PDB entry 5KS8 | X-ray diffraction, 3.01 A resolution | chains A and F of the 6 polymer chains in the assembly

Chain A:
Molecule: Pyruvate carboxylase subunit alpha
Source organism: Methylobacillus flagellatus
UniProt: Q1H158 (Q1H158_METFK); residue numbers follow UniProt; this construct covers 1-130, 202-472
Sequence (405 residues; numbered 1 to 472; 67 numbers in that range are skipped by the numbering (no residue carries them; nothing is unmodelled there); the number before each row is that of its first residue):
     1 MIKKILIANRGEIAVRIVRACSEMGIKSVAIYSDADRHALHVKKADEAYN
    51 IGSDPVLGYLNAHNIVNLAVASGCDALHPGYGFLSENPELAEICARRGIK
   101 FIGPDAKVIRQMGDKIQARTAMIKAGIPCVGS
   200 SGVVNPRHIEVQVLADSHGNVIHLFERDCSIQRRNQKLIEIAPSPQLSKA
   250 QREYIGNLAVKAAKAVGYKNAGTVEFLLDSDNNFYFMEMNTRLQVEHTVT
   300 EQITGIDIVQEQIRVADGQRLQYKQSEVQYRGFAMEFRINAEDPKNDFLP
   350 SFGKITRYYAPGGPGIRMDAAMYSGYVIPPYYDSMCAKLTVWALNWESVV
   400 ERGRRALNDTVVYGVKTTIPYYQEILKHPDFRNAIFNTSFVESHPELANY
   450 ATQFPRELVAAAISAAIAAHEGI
Not modelled in the structure: 472
Construct notes: linker (131-132, 200-201)
Reported in the primary citation:
  - self-association interface (contacts with another copy of this molecule): Arg19, Glu23, Pro454 to Ile472
  - mutagenesis - Q452*, A465R: abolished binding to Pyruvate carboxylase subunit beta (chain F)
  - mutagenesis - R19E, E23R: unchanged catalytic activity
  - mutagenesis - R19E, E23R: unchanged binding to Pyruvate carboxylase subunit beta (chain F)

Chain F:
Molecule: Pyruvate carboxylase subunit beta
Source organism: Methylobacillus flagellatus (strain KT / ATCC 51484 / DSM 6875)
UniProt: Q1H157 (Q1H157_METFK); residue numbers follow UniProt; this construct covers 1-617
Sequence (617 residues; numbered 1 to 617; the number before each row is that of its first residue):
     1 MAKVHVTDVVLRDGHQSLIATRMRTDDMLPICSKLDAVGYWSLEAWGGAT
    51 FDACVRYLREDPWERLKKLRKALPNSRLQMLLRGQNLLGYRHYSDDVVRA
   101 FVQKSADNGIDVFRIFDAMNDLRNLKVSIESVKAVGKHAEGTISYTTSPV
   151 HDIPYFVNLAKELESFGCDTIAIKDMASLLTPQVTGDLVKALREAVSLPI
   201 HLHAHATSGLASMSIQRAVDNGVAIVDGCISSFAEGASLPATESIVAALK
   251 GTEYDTGLDIGLLQEISAYFREVRKKYWQFESEFTGVDTRVLVNQVPGGM
   301 ISNLSNQLKEQGALDRMDAVLDEIPRVREDLGYPPLVTPTSQIVGTQAVL
   351 NVMTGARYKSVTNEVKNYLLGHYGKAPSTVNPDVRNLAVGNAQVIECRPA
   401 DLLTAEMEKLRNEVEGLAASAADVLTYAMFPDLAKTFLQERNAGSLKPEP
   451 LLDKEAVTSRESHSRFAPTEFNVTLHGETFHIKLTGSGHHGEEQRPFYVS
   501 VDGVTEEVVVEILNEIEVSGGGQSSGEAKRKASSAASSGRPRPTHAGCVT
   551 TAMPGTIVDVKVNVGDKVSAGDAVLVIEAMKMENEIQASKSGVVVAINVK
   601 KGDSVTPDEALLEIQPD
Not modelled in the structure: 1-2, 247-252, 291-361, 387-392, 454-466, 486-496, 514-538, 617
Construct notes: conflict Ala419 (Lys in Q1H157), Ala421 (Glu in Q1H157), Ala422 (Glu in Q1H157)
Bound ions: Mn2+: Asp13, Lys174
Reported in the primary citation:
  - mutagenesis - A49T, K581A: abolished catalytic activity
  - post-translational modification sites: Lys581
  - binding site for the ligand BTI: Ala49
  - mutagenesis - H476A/E478A: unchanged catalytic activity
  - mutagenesis - H476A/E478A, D502A/E507A: unchanged binding to Pyruvate carboxylase subunit alpha (chain A)
  - mutagenesis - D502A/E507A: decreased catalytic activity

Chain A / chain F interface:
Pairs across the interface - 26 pairs, chain A then chain F:
  Arg37(A) with Thr474(F); Gly477(F)
  His38(A) with Thr474(F); Gly477(F); Thr479(F)
  Val42(A) with His476(F), hydrogen bond (backbone-side chain); Gly477(F)
  Lys43(A) with His476(F); Gly477(F); Glu478(F), salt bridge
  Ala45(A) with His476(F), hydrogen bond (backbone-side chain)
  Asp46(A) with His476(F)
  Tyr49(A) with Ala552(F)
  Asn50(A) with Ala552(F)
  His63(A) with Gly571(F); Ala588(F); Ser589(F)
  Asn64(A) with Thr550(F)
  Asn67(A) with Glu585(F); Ile586(F); Gln587(F), hydrogen bond (side chain-backbone)
  Val70(A) with Asn584(F)
  Ala71(A) with Met553(F)
  Arg96(A) with Gln587(F)
  Arg97(A) with Glu585(F), hydrogen bond (side chain-backbone); Gln587(F), hydrogen bond
Also at the interface, not in a pair above, chain A (18 interface residues in all): Ser53, Asn61, Leu68
Also at the interface, not in a pair above, chain F (19 interface residues in all): Ala570, Ala579, Met580, Asp608
From the paper, about this interface:
  - pairs named by the authors: Ala45(A)-His476(F) (backbone contact)
  - interface residues, chain F: Glu478(F)

Summary:
18 residues of chain A and 19 residues of chain F are in contact, with 5 hydrogen bonds and 1 salt bridge.
Polar pairs include Lys43(A)-Glu478(F), Val42(A)-His476(F) and Ala45(A)-His476(F). The paper describes a
backbone contact between Ala45(A) and His476(F). The paper reports a binding site for the ligand BTI at
Ala49(F); Q452* and A465R of chain A abolish binding to Pyruvate carboxylase subunit beta (chain F); 8
substitutions were tested in all.
Chain A is Pyruvate carboxylase subunit alpha (Methylobacillus flagellatus) and chain F is Pyruvate
carboxylase subunit beta (Methylobacillus flagellatus (strain KT / ATCC 51484 / DSM 6875)); the structure,
Crystal structure of two-subunit pyruvate carboxylase from Methylobacillus flagellatus, was determined by
X-ray diffraction.
